6YPU - chains 2 and u of the 15 polymer chains in the assembly; structure by electron microscopy, 2.90 A resolution.

== Chain 2 ==
Molecule: 16S ribosomal RNA
Organism: Acinetobacter baumannii (strain ATCC 19606 / DSM 30007 / CIP 70.34 / JCM 6841 / NBRC 109757 / NCIMB 12457 / NCTC 12156 / 81)
Sequence (1544 nucleotides; numbered 1 to 1544; the number before each row is that of its first residue):
     1 UUUAACUGAA GAGUUUGAUC AUGGCUCAGA UUGAACGCUG GCGGCAGGCU UAACACAUGC
    61 AAGUCGAGCG GGGGAAGGUA GCUUGCUACC GGACCUAGCG GCGGACGGGU GAGUAAUGCU
   121 UAGGAAUCUG CCUAUUAGUG GGGGACAACA UCUCGAAAGG GAUGCUAAUA CCGCAUACGU
   181 CCUACGGGAG AAAGCAGGGG AUCUUCGGAC CUUGCGCUAA UAGAUGAGCC UAAGUCGGAU
   241 UAGCUAGUUG GUGGGGUAAA GGCCUACCAA GGCGACGAUC UGUAGCGGGU CUGAGAGGAU
   301 GAUCCGCCAC ACUGGGACUG AGACACGGCC CAGACUCCUA CGGGAGGCAG CAGUGGGGAA
   361 UAUUGGACAA UGGGGGGAAC CCUGAUCCAG CCAUGCCGCG UGUGUGAAGA AGGCCUUAUG
   421 GUUGUAAAGC ACUUUAAGCG AGGAGGAGGC UACUUUAGUU AAUACCUAGA GAUAGUGGAC
   481 GUUACUCGCA GAAUAAGCAC CGGCUAACUC UGUGCCAGCA GCCGCGGUAA UACAGAGGGU
   541 GCGAGCGUUA AUCGGAUUUA CUGGGCGUAA AGCGUGCGUA GGCGGCUUAU UAAGUCGGAU
   601 GUGAAAUCCC CGAGCUUAAC UUGGGAAUUG CAUUCGAUAC UGGUGAGCUA GAGUAUGGGA
   661 GAGGAUGGUA GAAUUCCAGG UGUAGCGGUG AAAUGCGUAG AGAUCUGGAG GAAUACCGAU
   721 GGCGAAGGCA GCCAUCUGGC CUAAUACUGA CGCUGAGGUA CGAAAGCAUG GGGAGCAAAC
   781 AGGAUUAGAU ACCCUGGUAG UCCAUGCCGU AAACGAUGUC UACUAGCCGU UGGGGCCUUU
   841 GAGGCUUUAG UGGCGCAGCU AACGCGAUAA GUAGACCGCC UGGGGAGUAC GGUCGCAAGA
   901 CUAAAACUCA AAUGAAUUGA CGGGGGCCCG CACAAGCGGU GGAGCAUGUG GUUUAAUUCG
   961 AUGCAACGCG AAGAACCUUA CCUGGCCUUG ACAUACUAGA AACUUUCCAG AGAUGGAUUG
  1021 GUGCCUUCGG GAAUCUAGAU ACAGGUGCUG CAUGGCUGUC GUCAGCUCGU GUCGUGAGAU
  1081 GUUGGGUUAA GUCCCGCAAC GAGCGCAACC CUUUUCCUUA CUUGCCAGCA UUUCGGAUGG
  1141 GAACUUUAAG GAUACUGCCA GUGACAAACU GGAGGAAGGC GGGGACGACG UCAAGUCAUC
  1201 AUGGCCCUUA CGGCCAGGGC UACACACGUG CUACAAUGGU CGGUACAAAG GGUUGCUACA
  1261 CAGCGAUGUG AUGCUAAUCU CAAAAAGCCG AUCGUAGUCC GGAUUGGAGU CUGCAACUCG
  1321 ACUCCAUGAA GUCGGAAUCG CUAGUAAUCG CGGAUCAGAA UGCCGCGGUG AAUACGUUCC
  1381 CGGGCCUUGU ACACACCGCC CGUCACACCA UGGGAGUUUG UUGCACCAGA AGUAGCUAGC
  1441 CUAACUGCAA AGAGGGCGGU UACCACGGUG UGGCCGAUGA CUGGGGUGAA GUCGUAACAA
  1501 GGUAGCCGUA GGGGAACCUG CGGCUGGAUC ACCUCCUUAA CGAA
Unresolved in the structure: 1-2, 78-89, 200-209, 838-842, 924-1544
From the paper describing this entry:
  - conformationally variable residues (side-chain flip): A1489, A1490

== Chain u ==
Molecule: 30S ribosomal protein S20
Organism: Acinetobacter baumannii (strain ATCC 19606 / DSM 30007 / CIP 70.34 / JCM 6841 / NBRC 109757 / NCIMB 12457 / NCTC 12156 / 81)
UniProtKB: D0C7N1 (D0C7N1_ACIB2); numbering as in UniProt (aligned over 1-88)
Amino-acid sequence (88 residues; numbered 1 to 88; the number before each row is that of its first residue):
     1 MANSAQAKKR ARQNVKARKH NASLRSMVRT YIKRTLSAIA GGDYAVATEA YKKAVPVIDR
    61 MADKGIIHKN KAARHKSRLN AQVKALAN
Unresolved in the structure: 1, 88

== How chain 2 and chain u interact ==
Contacting residue pairs (65; chain 2 residue first):
  G63(2) / Ser-4(u)  phosphate contact
  G63(2) / Gln-6(u)  base contact
  C99(2) / Lys-9(u)  salt bridge to the phosphate
  C99(2) / Arg-12(u)  salt bridge to the phosphate
  G100(2) / Lys-9(u)  hydrogen bond to the base
  G100(2) / Gln-13(u)  phosphate contact
  G100(2) / Lys-16(u)  phosphate contact
  C102(2) / Gln-6(u)  base contact
  C102(2) / Arg-10(u)  base contact
  G103(2) / Gln-6(u)  hydrogen bond to the base
  G103(2) / Arg-10(u)  hydrogen bond to the base
  G104(2) / Arg-10(u)  hydrogen bond to the base
  C128(2) / His-68(u)  sugar contact
  C128(2) / Asn-70(u)  phosphate contact
  C171(2) / His-20(u)  hydrogen bond to the phosphate
  C172(2) / His-20(u)  salt bridge to the phosphate
  C172(2) / Lys-64(u)  phosphate contact
  G173(2) / Arg-60(u)  salt bridge to the phosphate
  G173(2) / Lys-64(u)  salt bridge to the phosphate
  C181(2) / Ala-73(u)  phosphate contact
  C181(2) / Lys-76(u)  hydrogen bond to the sugar
  C182(2) / Ala-73(u)  sugar contact
  C182(2) / Lys-76(u)  sugar contact
  C182(2) / Ser-77(u)  hydrogen bond to the phosphate
  U183(2) / Ser-77(u)  hydrogen bond to the phosphate
  U183(2) / Asn-80(u)  sugar contact
  A184(2) / Tyr-44(u)  hydrogen bond to the base
  A184(2) / Asn-80(u)  hydrogen bond to the base
  A184(2) / Val-83(u)  base contact
  A184(2) / Lys-84(u)  salt bridge to the phosphate
  G188(2) / Lys-52(u)  sugar contact
  A189(2) / Pro-56(u)  phosphate contact
  A189(2) / Asp-59(u)  hydrogen bond to the sugar
  G190(2) / Pro-56(u)  phosphate contact
  G190(2) / Asp-59(u)  sugar contact
  G190(2) / Arg-60(u)  phosphate contact
  G190(2) / Asp-63(u)  hydrogen bond to the sugar
  A191(2) / Arg-60(u)  phosphate contact
  A191(2) / Asp-63(u)  phosphate contact
  A219(2) / Asp-63(u)  phosphate contact
  G254(2) / Gln-82(u)  phosphate contact
  G255(2) / Arg-78(u)  salt bridge to the phosphate
  G255(2) / Gln-82(u)  hydrogen bond to the phosphate
  G256(2) / His-75(u)  salt bridge to the phosphate
  G256(2) / Arg-78(u)  hydrogen bond to the base
  U257(2) / Lys-71(u)  salt bridge to the phosphate
  U257(2) / Arg-74(u)  salt bridge to the phosphate
  A258(2) / His-68(u)  sugar contact
  A258(2) / Asn-70(u)  hydrogen bond to the sugar
  A259(2) / Asn-70(u)  phosphate contact
  A259(2) / Arg-74(u)  salt bridge to the phosphate
  C318(2) / Asn-14(u)  hydrogen bond to the sugar
  C318(2) / Arg-18(u)  phosphate contact
  U319(2) / Asn-14(u)  hydrogen bond to the sugar
  U319(2) / Ala-17(u)  sugar contact
  U319(2) / Arg-18(u)  sugar contact
  U319(2) / Asn-21(u)  hydrogen bond to the phosphate
  U319(2) / Arg-25(u)  salt bridge to the phosphate
  G320(2) / Asn-21(u)  hydrogen bond to the phosphate
  G327(2) / Asn-3(u)  hydrogen bond to the sugar
  G328(2) / Ala-2(u)  phosphate contact
  G328(2) / Asn-3(u)  hydrogen bond to the phosphate
  G328(2) / Ala-7(u)  phosphate contact
  C329(2) / Ala-2(u)  hydrogen bond to the phosphate
  G347(2) / Asn-3(u)  hydrogen bond to the phosphate
Also at the interface, not in a pair above, chain 2 (41 interface residues in all): U64, G98, G101, U127, U129, C174, A220, A317, A325
Also at the interface, not in a pair above, chain u (41 interface residues in all): Ala-11, Leu-24, Tyr-51, Val-55, Lys-69

== Summary ==
The chain 2/chain u interface involves 41 residues from each chain, with 23 hydrogen bonds and 12 salt
bridges. Polar pairs include G100(2)/Lys-9(u), G103(2)/Gln-6(u) and G103(2)/Arg-10(u). The paper reports
conformational variability at A1489(2) and A1490(2).
Chain 2 is 16S ribosomal RNA and chain u is 30S ribosomal protein S20, both from Acinetobacter baumannii
(strain ATCC 19606 / DSM 30007 / CIP 70.34 / JCM 6841 / NBRC 109757 / NCIMB 12457 / NCTC 12156 / 81); the
structure, Acinetobacter baumannii ribosome-amikacin complex - 30S subunit body, was determined by electron
microscopy, deposited together with 6YS5, 6YT9 and 6YTF.
